PDB entry 2QEO | X-ray diffraction, 2.31 A resolution | chain A

== Chain A ==
Molecule: D7R4 Protein
Organism: Anopheles gambiae
UniProtKB: Q9BIH3 (Q9BIH3_ANOGA); residues 1-144 here correspond to UniProt positions 22-165 (UniProt number = residue number + 21)
Amino-acid sequence (145 residues; each row starts with the number of its first residue; numbering starts at 0):
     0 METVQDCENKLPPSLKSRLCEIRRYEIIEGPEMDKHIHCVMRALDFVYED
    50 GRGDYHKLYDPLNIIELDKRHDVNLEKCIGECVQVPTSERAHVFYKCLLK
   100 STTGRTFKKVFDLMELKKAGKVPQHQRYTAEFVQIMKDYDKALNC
Unresolved in the structure: 0
Differences from the reference sequence: initiating methionine (0)
Disulfides: Cys6-Cys38, Cys19-Cys144, Cys77-Cys96
Residues lining bound ligands: L-norepinephrine (LNR): Val3, Glu7, Ile21, Arg22, Arg23, Tyr24, His35, Ile36, Val39, Tyr94, Phe110, Asp111, Glu114, Met135, Asp139

== Overview ==
Ligands of chain A: L-norepinephrine.
Chain A is D7R4 Protein (Anopheles gambiae); the structure, Crystal Structure of Anopheles gambiae
D7R4-norepinephrine complex, was determined by X-ray diffraction, deposited together with 2PQL, 2QEB, 2QEH and
2QEV.
